PDB entry 7VG2 | electron microscopy, 3.10 A resolution | chains A and D of the 3 polymer chains in the assembly

[Chain A]
Protein: Dicer-like 3
Source organism: Arabidopsis thaliana
Reference sequence: F4J0I5 (F4J0I5_ARATH); residue numbers follow UniProt; this construct covers 1-1570
Sequence (1621 residues; numbered -50 to 1570; the number before each row is that of its first residue; numbers below 1 keep their minus sign (Met-50 is residue -50)):
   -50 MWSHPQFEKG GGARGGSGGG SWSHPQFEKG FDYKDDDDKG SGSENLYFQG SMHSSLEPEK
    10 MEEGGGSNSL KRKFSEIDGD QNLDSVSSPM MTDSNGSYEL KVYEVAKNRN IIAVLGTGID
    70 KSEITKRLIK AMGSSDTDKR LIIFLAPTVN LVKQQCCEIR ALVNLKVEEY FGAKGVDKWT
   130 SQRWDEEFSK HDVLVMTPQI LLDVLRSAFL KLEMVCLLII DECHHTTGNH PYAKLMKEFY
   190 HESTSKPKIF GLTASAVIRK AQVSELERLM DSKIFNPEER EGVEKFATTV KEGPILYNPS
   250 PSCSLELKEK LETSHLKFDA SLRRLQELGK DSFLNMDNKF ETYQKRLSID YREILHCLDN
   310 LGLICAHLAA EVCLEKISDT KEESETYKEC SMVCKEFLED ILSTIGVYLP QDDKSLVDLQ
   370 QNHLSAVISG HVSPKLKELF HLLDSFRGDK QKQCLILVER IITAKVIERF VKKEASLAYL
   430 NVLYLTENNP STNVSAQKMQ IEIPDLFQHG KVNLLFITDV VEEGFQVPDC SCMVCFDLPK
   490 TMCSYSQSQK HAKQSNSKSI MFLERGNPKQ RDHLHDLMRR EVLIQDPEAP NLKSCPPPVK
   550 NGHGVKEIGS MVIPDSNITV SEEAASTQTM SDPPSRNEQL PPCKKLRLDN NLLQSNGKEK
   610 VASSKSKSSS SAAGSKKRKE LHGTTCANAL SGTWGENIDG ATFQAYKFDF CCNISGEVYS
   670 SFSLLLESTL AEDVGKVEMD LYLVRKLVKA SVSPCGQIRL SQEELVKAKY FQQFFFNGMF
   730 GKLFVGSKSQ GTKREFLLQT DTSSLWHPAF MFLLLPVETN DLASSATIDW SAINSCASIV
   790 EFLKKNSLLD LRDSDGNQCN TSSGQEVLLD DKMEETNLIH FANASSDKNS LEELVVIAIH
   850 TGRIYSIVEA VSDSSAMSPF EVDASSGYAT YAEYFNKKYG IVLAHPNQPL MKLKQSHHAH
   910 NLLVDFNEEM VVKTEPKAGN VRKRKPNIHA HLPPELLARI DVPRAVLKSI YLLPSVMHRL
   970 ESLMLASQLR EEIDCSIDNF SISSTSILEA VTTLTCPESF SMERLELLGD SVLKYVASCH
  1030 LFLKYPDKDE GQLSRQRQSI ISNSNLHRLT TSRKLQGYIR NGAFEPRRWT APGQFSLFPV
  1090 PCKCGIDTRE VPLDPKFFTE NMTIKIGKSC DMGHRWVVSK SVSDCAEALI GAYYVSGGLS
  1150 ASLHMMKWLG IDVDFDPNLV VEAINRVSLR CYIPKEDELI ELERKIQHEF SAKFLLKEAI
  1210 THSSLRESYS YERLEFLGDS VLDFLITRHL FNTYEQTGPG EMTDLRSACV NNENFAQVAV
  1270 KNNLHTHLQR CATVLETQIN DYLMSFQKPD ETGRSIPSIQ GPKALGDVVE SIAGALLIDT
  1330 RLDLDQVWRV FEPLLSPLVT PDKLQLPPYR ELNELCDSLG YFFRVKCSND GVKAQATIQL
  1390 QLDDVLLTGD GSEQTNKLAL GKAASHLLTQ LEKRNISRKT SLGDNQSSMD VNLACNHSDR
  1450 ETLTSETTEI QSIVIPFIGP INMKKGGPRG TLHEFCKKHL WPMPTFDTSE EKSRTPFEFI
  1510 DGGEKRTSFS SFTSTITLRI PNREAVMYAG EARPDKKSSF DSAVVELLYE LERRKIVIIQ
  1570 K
Not modelled in the structure: -50 to 619, 736-743, 769-774, 796-825, 870-875, 919-929, 1425-1462, 1507-1512, 1570
Construct notes: initiating methionine (-50); expression tag (-49 to 0)
Metal / ion sites: Ca2+ site 1: Glu1015, Asp1019, Asp1133, Glu1136 (shared with A19(D) of chain D); Zn2+: Cys1091, Cys1093, Cys1119, His1123; Ca2+ site 2: Glu1319 (shared with 1 residue of chain C)
From the paper describing this entry:
  - binding site for TAS1a forward strand (5'-phosphorylation): Lys695, Lys903, His906, His909, Arg931, Arg953
  - specificity-determining residues: His909, Arg931
  - binding site for TAS1a reverse strand (chain D): His849, Phe869, Tyr880, Tyr883, Phe884, Lys887, Tyr888
  - Ca2+ coordination: Glu1015, Asp1019, Asp1133, Glu1136, Asp1316, Glu1319
  - catalytic residues: Glu1015, Asp1019, Asp1133, Glu1136, Glu1224, Asp1228, Asp1316, Glu1319
  - mutagenesis - K695A/K903A/K957A, H909A: decreased catalytic activity
  - mutagenesis - E1015A/D1019A/D1133A/E1136A: abolished catalytic activity on 23-nt sRNAs
  - mutagenesis - E1224A/D1228A/D1316A/E1319A: abolished catalytic activity

[Chain D]
Molecule: TAS1a reverse strand
Sequence (41 nucleotides; each row starts with the number of its first residue):
     1 ACUUUAUGCA GACUUAGGAU GAAUGACUCA UUCGCUUGUU C
Not modelled in the structure: 1-5
Metal / ion sites: Ca2+: A19 (shared with Glu1015(A), Asp1019(A), Asp1133(A), Glu1136(A) of chain A)

[How chain A and chain D interact]
Contacting residue pairs (84):
  His849(A) with C41(D), salt bridge to the phosphate
  Thr850(A) with U40(D), phosphate contact; C41(D), phosphate contact
  Arg852(A) with U40(D), sugar contact
  Tyr854(A) with U40(D), sugar contact
  Phe869(A) with C41(D), base contact
  Tyr880(A) with C41(D), phosphate contact
  Tyr883(A) with U40(D), phosphate contact; C41(D), hydrogen bond to the phosphate
  Phe884(A) with C41(D), phosphate contact
  Lys887(A) with U40(D), salt bridge to the phosphate
  Tyr888(A) with U40(D), hydrogen bond to the phosphate; C41(D), hydrogen bond to the phosphate
  Phe915(A) with A30(D), sugar contact; U31(D), sugar contact
  Val930(A) with U32(D), sugar contact
  Arg931(A) with U32(D), salt bridge to the phosphate; C33(D), phosphate contact
  Lys934(A) with C33(D), phosphate contact; G34(D), salt bridge to the phosphate
  Ala939(A) with C41(D), phosphate contact
  His940(A) with C41(D), hydrogen bond to the phosphate
  Leu941(A) with C41(D), sugar contact
  Pro1006(A) with A30(D), sugar contact
  Glu1015(A) with U20(D), phosphate contact
  Leu1016(A) with A19(D), sugar contact
  Asp1019(A) with G18(D), phosphate contact; A19(D), phosphate contact
  Gln1047(A) with A16(D), base contact; G17(D), sugar contact
  Ile1050(A) with G18(D), sugar contact
  Ser1051(A) with G17(D), phosphate contact; G18(D), phosphate contact
  Asn1052(A) with G18(D), hydrogen bond to the phosphate; A19(D), hydrogen bond to the phosphate
  Ala1072(A) with C29(D), sugar contact; A30(D), sugar contact
  Thr1112(A) with C27(D), sugar contact
  Lys1114(A) with U28(D), hydrogen bond to the phosphate; C29(D), salt bridge to the phosphate
  Lys1117(A) with C29(D), hydrogen bond to the phosphate; A30(D), salt bridge to the phosphate
  Lys1129(A) with A19(D), phosphate contact
  Glu1136(A) with A19(D), phosphate contact
  Arg1215(A) with U7(D), hydrogen bond to the sugar; G8(D), sugar contact
  Pro1248(A) with U20(D), phosphate contact; G21(D), phosphate contact
  Gly1249(A) with U20(D), phosphate contact; G21(D), sugar contact
  Thr1252(A) with A19(D), hydrogen bond to the sugar; U20(D), sugar contact
  Arg1255(A) with A19(D), hydrogen bond to the sugar
  Val1283(A) with C9(D), sugar contact
  Gln1287(A) with C9(D), sugar contact; A10(D), sugar contact
  Arg1359(A) with G21(D), hydrogen bond to the sugar
  Glu1363(A) with G21(D), hydrogen bond to the sugar; A22(D), sugar contact
  Asp1366(A) with A22(D), sugar contact; A23(D), sugar contact
  Asn1378(A) with G11(D), hydrogen bond to the sugar
  Gln1403(A) with A10(D), hydrogen bond to the phosphate; G11(D), sugar contact
  Thr1404(A) with G11(D), phosphate contact; A12(D), phosphate contact
  Asn1405(A) with A12(D), sugar contact
  Lys1474(A) with G25(D), phosphate contact; A26(D), salt bridge to the phosphate; C27(D), salt bridge to the phosphate
  Gly1475(A) with G25(D), sugar contact; A26(D), sugar contact
  Arg1478(A) with G25(D), salt bridge to the phosphate; A26(D), salt bridge to the phosphate
  His1482(A) with A23(D), hydrogen bond to the sugar; U24(D), sugar contact
  Met1492(A) with A23(D), sugar contact; U24(D), sugar contact
  Lys1501(A) with G34(D), sugar contact
  Arg1503(A) with C35(D), salt bridge to the phosphate; U36(D), salt bridge to the phosphate
  Phe1518(A) with C35(D), sugar contact; U36(D), sugar contact
  Lys1546(A) with A26(D), phosphate contact
Other interface residues (no listed pair), chain A (66 interface residues in all): His909, Asn910, Lys932, His938, Ser1053, Glu1074, Pro1075, Ile1113, Asp1253, Lys1473, Gly1479, Ser1502
Other interface residues (no listed pair), chain D (30 interface residues in all): C13

[In short]
66 residues of chain A and 30 residues of chain D are in contact, with 16 hydrogen bonds and 12 salt bridges.
Polar contacts include Arg1215(A)-U7(D), Thr1252(A)-A19(D) and Arg1255(A)-A19(D). The paper reports catalytic
residues Glu1015(A), Asp1019(A) and Asp1133(A) among others; K695A/K903A/K957A and H909A of chain A reduce
catalytic activity; 4 substitutions were tested in all.
Chain A is Dicer-like 3 (Arabidopsis thaliana) and chain D is TAS1a reverse strand; the structure, Cryo-EM
structure of Arabidopsis DCL3 in complex with a 40-bp RNA, was determined by electron microscopy (same
publication as 7VG3).
